PDB entry 3J9T | electron microscopy, 6.90 A resolution (low resolution: residue-level contacts below are approximate; hydrogen-bond / salt-bridge calls are withheld) | chains A and B of the 28 polymer chains in the assembly

== Chain A ==
Protein: V-type proton ATPase catalytic subunit A
From: Saccharomyces cerevisiae
Notes: EC 3.6.3.14, 3.1.-.-
UniProtKB: P17255 (VATA_YEAST); the construct lacks a stretch of the UniProt sequence, so the offset changes along the chain: 1-282 = UniProt 2-283; 283-616 = UniProt 738-1071
Chain sequence (616 residues; numbered 1 to 616; the number before each row is that of its first residue):
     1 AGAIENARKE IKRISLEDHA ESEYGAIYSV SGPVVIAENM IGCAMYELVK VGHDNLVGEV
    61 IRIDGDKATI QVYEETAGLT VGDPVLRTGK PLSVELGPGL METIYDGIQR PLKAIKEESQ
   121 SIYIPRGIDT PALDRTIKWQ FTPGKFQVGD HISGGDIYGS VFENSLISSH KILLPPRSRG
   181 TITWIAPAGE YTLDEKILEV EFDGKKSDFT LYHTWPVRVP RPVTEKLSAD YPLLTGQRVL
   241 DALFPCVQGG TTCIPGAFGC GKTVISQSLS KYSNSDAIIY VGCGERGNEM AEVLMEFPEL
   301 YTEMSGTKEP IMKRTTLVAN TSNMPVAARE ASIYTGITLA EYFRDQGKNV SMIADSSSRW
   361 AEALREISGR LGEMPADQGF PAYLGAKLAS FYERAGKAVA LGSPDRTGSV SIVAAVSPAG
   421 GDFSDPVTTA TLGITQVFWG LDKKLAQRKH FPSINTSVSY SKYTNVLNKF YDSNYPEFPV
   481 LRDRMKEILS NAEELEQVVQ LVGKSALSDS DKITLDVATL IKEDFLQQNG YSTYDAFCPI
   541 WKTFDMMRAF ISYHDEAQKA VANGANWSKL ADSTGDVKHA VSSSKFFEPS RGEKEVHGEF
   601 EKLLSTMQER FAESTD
Unresolved in the structure: 1-23
Swiss-Prot annotation at these positions:
  - binding site (ATP): Gly256 to Thr263
  - modified residue: Ala1 (N-acetylalanine), Thr130 (Phosphothreonine), Ser403 (Phosphoserine), Ser473 (Phosphoserine)

== Chain B ==
Protein: V-type proton ATPase subunit B
From: Saccharomyces cerevisiae
UniProtKB: P16140 (VATB_YEAST); residue numbers follow UniProt; this construct covers 1-517
Chain sequence (517 residues; numbered 1 to 517; the number before each row is that of its first residue):
     1 MVLSDKELFA INKKAVEQGF NVKPRLNYNT VSGVNGPLVI LEKVKFPRYN EIVNLTLPDG
    61 TVRQGQVLEI RGDRAIVQVF EGTSGIDVKK TTVEFTGESL RIPVSEDMLG RIFDGSGRPI
   121 DNGPKVFAED YLDINGSPIN PYARIYPEEM ISTGVSAIDT MNSIARGQKI PIFSASGLPH
   181 NEIAAQICRQ AGLVRPTKDV HDGHEENFSI VFAAMGVNLE TARFFKQDFE ENGSLERTSL
   241 FLNLANDPTI ERIITPRLAL TTAEYLAYQT ERHVLTILTD MSSYADALRE VSAAREEVPG
   301 RRGYPGYMYT DLSTIYERAG RVEGRNGSIT QIPILTMPND DITHPIPDLT GYITEGQIFV
   361 DRQLHNKGIY PPINVLPSLS RLMKSAIGEG MTRKDHGDVS NQLYAKYAIG KDAAAMKAVV
   421 GEEALSIEDK LSLEFLEKFE KTFITQGAYE DRTVFESLDQ AWSLLRIYPK EMLNRISPKI
   481 LDEFYDRARD DADEDEEDPD TRSSGKKKDA SQEESLI
Unresolved in the structure: 1-28, 486-517
Swiss-Prot annotation at these positions:
  - binding site (ATP): Arg381
  - modified residue (Phosphoserine): Ser4, Ser137, Ser503, Ser504, Ser511, Ser515
  - cross-link (Glycyl lysine isopeptide (Lys-Gly)): Lys14 (interchain with G-Cter in ubiquitin), Lys508 (interchain with G-Cter in ubiquitin)

== Interface between chain A and chain B ==
Pairs across the interface - 95 pairs, chain A then chain B:
  Tyr28(A) with Gly72(B)
  Ser29(A) with Ile70(B); Arg71(B); Gly72(B)
  Val30(A) with Tyr49(B); Glu69(B); Ile70(B)
  Ser31(A) with Glu69(B); Arg71(B)
  Gly32(A) with Tyr49(B); Leu68(B); Glu69(B)
  Pro33(A) with Glu297(B)
  Glu75(A) with Asn135(B)
  Thr76(A) with Tyr49(B)
  Ala77(A) with Tyr49(B); Asn50(B); Asn135(B)
  Gly78(A) with Arg48(B); Tyr49(B)
  Leu79(A) with Arg48(B); Tyr49(B); Ile70(B)
  Thr80(A) with Phe46(B); Pro47(B); Arg48(B)
  Val81(A) with Lys45(B)
  Ile104(A) with Arg144(B)
  Leu112(A) with Arg144(B)
  Gln120(A) with Tyr268(B); Glu323(B)
  Ser121(A) with Ile139(B); Glu323(B)
  Ile122(A) with Pro141(B); Tyr142(B); Glu323(B); Arg325(B)
  Tyr123(A) with Asn140(B); Tyr142(B); Arg144(B); Glu317(B)
  Ile124(A) with Asn140(B)
  Pro125(A) with Asn140(B)
  Arg126(A) with Asn135(B)
  Ala257(A) with Arg381(B)
  Phe258(A) with Arg381(B)
  Gly259(A) with Arg381(B)
  Arg286(A) with Tyr309(B); Tyr352(B); Ile353(B); Glu355(B)
  Gly287(A) with Arg144(B)
  Asn288(A) with Tyr146(B); Pro147(B); Glu355(B); Leu382(B)
  Met290(A) with Arg144(B)
  Ala291(A) with Arg144(B); Ile145(B); Tyr146(B)
  Glu292(A) with Tyr146(B)
  Leu294(A) with Arg144(B)
  Met295(A) with Tyr146(B)
  Ala319(A) with Arg144(B)
  Ser322(A) with Tyr309(B); Ser313(B); Ile353(B)
  Asn323(A) with Ser313(B); Tyr316(B); Glu317(B)
  Met324(A) with Arg144(B)
  Arg329(A) with Tyr309(B)
  Arg359(A) with Tyr309(B); Tyr352(B)
  Glu362(A) with Tyr309(B); Leu349(B)
  Arg365(A) with Pro305(B); Gly306(B)
  Glu366(A) with Gly306(B); Tyr307(B); Tyr309(B); Thr310(B)
  Gly369(A) with Val298(B); Tyr307(B)
  Arg370(A) with Glu297(B); Tyr307(B); Asp311(B)
  Gly372(A) with Glu296(B)
  Gln378(A) with Arg301(B)
  Pro418(A) with Tyr352(B)
  Ala419(A) with Tyr352(B)
  Gly420(A) with Asp348(B); Tyr352(B)
  Gly421(A) with Asp348(B); Tyr352(B)
Also at the interface, not in a pair above, chain A (56 interface residues in all): Lys116, Gly284, Glu296, Thr321, Leu371, Lys443
Also at the interface, not in a pair above, chain B (46 interface residues in all): Ala143, Lys169, Leu379

== Summary ==
56 residues of chain A face 46 of chain B across their interface. From UniProt: 8 ATP-binding residues on
chain A; ATP-binding residue Arg381(B) on chain B.
Chain A is V-type proton ATPase catalytic subunit A and chain B is V-type proton ATPase subunit B, both from
Saccharomyces cerevisiae; the structure, Yeast V-ATPase state 1, was determined by electron microscopy (same
publication as 3J9U and 3J9V).
